7ENJ - chains G and U of the 26 polymer chains in the assembly; structure by electron microscopy, 4.40 A resolution (low resolution: residue-level contacts below are approximate; hydrogen-bond / salt-bridge calls are withheld).

# Chain G
Protein: Mediator of RNA polymerase II transcription subunit 7
Source organism: Homo sapiens
Reference sequence: O43513 (MED7_HUMAN); residues 1-233 here = UniProt positions 1-233
Sequence (233 residues; numbered 1 to 233; the number before each row is that of its first residue):
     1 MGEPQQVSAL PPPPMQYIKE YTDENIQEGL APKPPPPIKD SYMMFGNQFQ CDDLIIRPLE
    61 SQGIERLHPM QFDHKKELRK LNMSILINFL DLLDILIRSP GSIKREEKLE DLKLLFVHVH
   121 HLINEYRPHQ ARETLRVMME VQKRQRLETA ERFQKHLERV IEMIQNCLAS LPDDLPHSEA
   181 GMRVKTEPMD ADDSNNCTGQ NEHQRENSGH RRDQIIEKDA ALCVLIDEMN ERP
Disordered / not traced: 1-14, 176-233

# Chain U
Protein: Mediator of RNA polymerase II transcription subunit 21
Source organism: Homo sapiens
Reference sequence: Q13503 (MED21_HUMAN); residues 1-144 here = UniProt positions 1-144
Sequence (144 residues; each row starts with the number of its first residue):
     1 MADRLTQLQD AVNSLADQFC NAIGVLQQCG PPASFNNIQT AINKDQPANP TEEYAQLFAA
    61 LIARTAKDID VLIDSLPSEE STAALQAASL YKLEEENHEA ATCLEDVVYR GDMLLEKIQS
   121 ALADIAQSQL KTRSGTHSQS LPDS
Disordered / not traced: 36-47, 134-144

# How chain G and chain U interact
Contacting residue pairs - 64 pairs, chain G then chain U:
  F72(G) with E79(U)
  D73(G) with E79(U)
  H74(G) with E79(U)
  K75(G) with I73(U); D74(U); L76(U); P77(U)
  L78(G) with I73(U)
  R79(G) with D70(U); I73(U); D74(U)
  N82(G) with A66(U)
  I85(G) with L15(U); F19(U)
  L86(G) with F19(U); I62(U); A66(U)
  F89(G) with F19(U); I23(U)
  L92(G) with I23(U)
  F116(G) with V12(U); A16(U)
  V119(G) with V12(U)
  H120(G) with N13(U)
  I123(G) with L5(U); L8(U); Q9(U)
  N124(G) with Q9(U)
  Y126(G) with L5(U); L76(U); P77(U)
  R127(G) with L5(U); T6(U); Q9(U)
  H129(G) with P77(U); S81(U); Q86(U)
  Q130(G) with D3(U); L5(U)
  R132(G) with A83(U); Q86(U)
  E133(G) with Q86(U)
  R136(G) with S89(U); L90(U); L93(U)
  M139(G) with N97(U)
  E140(G) with L93(U)
  Q142(G) with N97(U)
  K143(G) with L93(U); E96(U); N97(U)
  R146(G) with N97(U)
  L147(G) with A100(U)
  T149(G) with L104(U)
  A150(G) with L104(U)
  F153(G) with V107(U); V108(U); G111(U)
  Q154(G) with V107(U); R110(U)
  L157(G) with R110(U); G111(U)
  I161(G) with L114(U)
  I164(G) with I118(U)
Also at the interface, not in a pair above, chain G (41 interface residues in all): L93, L96, L135, E158, V160
Also at the interface, not in a pair above, chain U (39 interface residues in all): I69, S78, H98, A101

# In short
41 residues of chain G face 39 of chain U across their interface.
Chain G is Mediator of RNA polymerase II transcription subunit 7 and chain U is Mediator of RNA polymerase II
transcription subunit 21, both from Homo sapiens; the structure, Human Mediator (deletion of MED1-IDR) in a
Tail-bent conformation (MED-B), was determined by electron microscopy, deposited together with 7EMF.
